Entry 7BGL (electron microscopy, 2.20 A resolution); this record covers chains B and C of the 78 polymer chains in the assembly.

# Chain B (and C)
Name: Flagellar L-ring protein
Organism: Salmonella typhimurium (strain LT2 / SGSC1412 / ATCC 700720)
Notes: chain C of this document is another copy of the same molecule, construct and numbering; everything in this record applies to it too
UniProtKB: P0A1N8 (FLGH_SALTY); numbering as in UniProt (aligned over 1-232)
Amino-acid sequence (232 residues; numbered 1 to 232; the number before each row is that of its first residue):
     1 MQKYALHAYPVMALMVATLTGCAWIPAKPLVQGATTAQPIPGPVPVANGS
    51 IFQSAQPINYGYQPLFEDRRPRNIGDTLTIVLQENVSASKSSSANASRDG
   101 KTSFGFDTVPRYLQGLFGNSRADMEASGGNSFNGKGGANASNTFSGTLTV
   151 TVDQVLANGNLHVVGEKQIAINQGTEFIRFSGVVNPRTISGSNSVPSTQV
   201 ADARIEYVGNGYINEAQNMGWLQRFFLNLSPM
Unresolved in the structure: 1-21
Residues lining bound ligands:
  - TQN ([(3R)-1-[[(2R,3R,4R,5S,6R)-6-[[(2R,3R,4R,5S,6R)-3-[[(3R)-3-dodecanoyloxytetradecanoyl]amino]-6-(hydroxymethyl)-5-phosphonooxy-4-[(3R)-3-tetradecanoyloxytetradecanoyl]oxy-oxan-2-yl]oxymethyl]-5-oxidanyl-4-[(3R)-3-oxidanyltetradecanoyl]oxy-2-phosphonooxy-oxan-3-yl]amino]-1-oxidanylidene-tetradecan-3-yl] hexadecanoate), molecule 1: Y112, G115, L116, F117, R121, A122
  - TQN, molecule 2: F225, F226, L229, P231
Curated features (UniProtKB/Swiss-Prot):
  - lipidation: C22 (N-palmitoyl cysteine)

# Interface between chain B and chain C
Contacting residue pairs - 131 pairs, chain B then chain C:
  C22(B) with N218(C)
  A23(B) with E215(C); N218(C)
  W24(B) with E215(C)
  P29(B) with R179(C); E206(C)
  L30(B) with I205(C); E206(C)
  V31(B) with R179(C); S181(C); R204(C); E206(C)
  A34(B) with V164(C)
  T35(B) with V164(C); E166(C)
  A37(B) with I74(C), hydrophobic; G75(C); V152(C)
  Q38(B) with I74(C)
  P39(B) with G75(C)
  I40(B) with I74(C), hydrophobic
  P45(B) with Y60(C), hydrophobic
  F52(B) with Y62(C), hydrophobic
  Q53(B) with Y62(C)
  N59(B) with A157(C)
  R69(B) with N185(C); R187(C); T188(C)
  G75(B) with N158(C), hydrogen bond (backbone-side chain); N160(C), hydrogen bond (backbone-side chain)
  D76(B) with N158(C)
  T77(B) with N160(C); N185(C); A201(C)
  T79(B) with Q199(C)
  R121(B) with P110(C); R111(C), hydrogen bond (backbone-backbone); Y112(C)
  D123(B) with T108(C); V109(C); P110(C)
  M124(B) with P110(C), hydrophobic
  E125(B) with F106(C); T108(C), hydrogen bond (backbone-backbone)
  A126(B) with G105(C); F106(C)
  S127(B) with F104(C); G105(C), hydrogen bond (backbone-backbone)
  G128(B) with S103(C)
  G129(B) with T102(C); S103(C), hydrogen bond (backbone-backbone)
  N130(B) with K101(C); T102(C)
  S131(B) with D99(C); G100(C); K101(C), hydrogen bond (backbone-backbone)
  F132(B) with R98(C); D99(C)
  N133(B) with S97(C); R98(C); D99(C), hydrogen bond (backbone-backbone)
  G134(B) with S97(C)
  K135(B) with A96(C); S97(C), hydrogen bond (backbone-backbone)
  G136(B) with N95(C)
  G137(B) with A94(C); N95(C), hydrogen bond (backbone-side chain)
  A138(B) with S93(C)
  N139(B) with S92(C); S93(C), hydrogen bond (backbone-backbone)
  A140(B) with S91(C); S92(C)
  S141(B) with K90(C); S91(C), hydrogen bond (backbone-backbone)
  N142(B) with S89(C)
  T143(B) with A88(C); S89(C), hydrogen bond (backbone-backbone)
  F144(B) with V86(C), hydrophobic; S87(C); A88(C), hydrophobic
  S145(B) with N85(C); S87(C), hydrogen bond (backbone-backbone)
  G146(B) with N85(C)
  T147(B) with T198(C)
  T149(B) with T198(C), hydrogen bond (side chain-backbone); Q199(C); V200(C); A201(C)
  T151(B) with A201(C)
  E166(B) with D202(C); A203(C); R204(C), salt bridge
  K167(B) with E84(C), salt bridge; A203(C); R204(C)
  Q168(B) with A203(C), hydrogen bond (backbone-backbone); R204(C); I205(C), hydrogen bond (backbone-backbone)
  I169(B) with N142(C); I205(C)
  A170(B) with I205(C), hydrogen bond (backbone-backbone); E206(C); Y207(C), hydrogen bond (backbone-backbone)
  I171(B) with F144(C), hydrophobic; Y207(C)
  N172(B) with Q217(C)
  Q173(B) with N214(C), hydrogen bond; Q217(C); N218(C)
  E176(B) with N142(C)
  I178(B) with V86(C), hydrophobic
  Y207(B) with V86(C), hydrophobic; A88(C), hydrophobic; A140(C); S141(C); N142(C), hydrogen bond
  G211(B) with R224(C)
  Y212(B) with Q217(C), hydrogen bond (side chain-backbone); M219(C), hydrophobic; R224(C); L227(C)
  E215(B) with R224(C), salt bridge; L227(C); N228(C), hydrogen bond
  A216(B) with L227(C)
  W221(B) with L229(C), hydrogen bond (side chain-backbone); S230(C); P231(C)
  L222(B) with P231(C), hydrophobic; M232(C), hydrophobic
  Q223(B) with M232(C)
Interface residues without a listed pair, chain B (75 interface residues in all): T36, I58, E67, S120, A122, L148, M219, F226
Interface residues without a listed pair, chain C (78 interface residues in all): D107, T143, T151, D153, V155, L156, G159, G165, F180

# In short
Chain B and chain C form an interface of 75 and 78 residues respectively; the contacts include 24 hydrogen
bonds and 3 salt bridges. Polar contacts include E166(B)-R204(C), K167(B)-E84(C) and E215(B)-R224(C). Bound to
chain B: compound TQN.
Both chains are Flagellar L-ring protein (Salmonella typhimurium (strain LT2 / SGSC1412 / ATCC 700720)). Entry
7BGL (Salmonella LP ring 26 mer refined in C26 map) was determined by electron microscopy, deposited together
with 7BHQ, 7BIN, 7BJ2, 7BK0 and 7NVG.
